PDB entry 8DD9 | X-ray diffraction, 2.04 A resolution | chain A

== Chain A ==
Name: 3C-like proteinase nsp5
From: Severe acute respiratory syndrome coronavirus 2
Notes: EC 3.4.22.69
UniProt: P0DTD1 (R1AB_SARS2); residues 1-306 here correspond to UniProt positions 3264-3569 (UniProt number = residue number + 3263)
Sequence (306 residues; numbered 1 to 306; the number before each row is that of its first residue):
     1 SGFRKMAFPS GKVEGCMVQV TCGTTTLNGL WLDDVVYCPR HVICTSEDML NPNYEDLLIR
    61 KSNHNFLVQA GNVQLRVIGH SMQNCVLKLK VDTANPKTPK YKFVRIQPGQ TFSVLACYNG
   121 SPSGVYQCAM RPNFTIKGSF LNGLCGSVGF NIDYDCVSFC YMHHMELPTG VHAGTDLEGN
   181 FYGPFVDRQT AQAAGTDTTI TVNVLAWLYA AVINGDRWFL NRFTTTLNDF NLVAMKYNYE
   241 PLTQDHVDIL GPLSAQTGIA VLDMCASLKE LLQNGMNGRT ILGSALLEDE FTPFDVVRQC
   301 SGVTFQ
Unresolved in the structure: 305-306
Covalent attachments: compound B1S linked to Cys145
Differences from the reference sequence: engineered mutation Leu144 (Ser3407 in P0DTD1)
Residues lining bound ligands: B1S ((1R,2S)-2-({N-[(benzyloxy)carbonyl]-L-leucyl}amino)-1-hydroxy-3-[(3S)-2-oxopyrrolidin-3-yl]propane-1-sulfonic acid): Ser1, His41, Met49, Tyr54, Phe140, Leu141, Asn142, His163, His164, Met165, Glu166, His172, Asp187, Arg188, Gln189
UniProt features mapped onto this chain:
  - active site: His41 (For 3CL-PRO activity), Cys145 (Nucleophile)
  - site: Gln306 (Cleavage)
  - cross-link (Glycyl lysine isopeptide (Lys-Gly)): Lys5 (interchain with G-Cter in ubiquitin), Lys90 (interchain with G-Cter in ubiquitin)
Reported in the primary citation:
  - conformationally variable residues (loop rearrangement): Phe140 to Gly146
  - binding site for B1S: His41
  - catalytic residues: His41, Cys145 (citing earlier work)
  - catalytic residues: Gly143 (proposed by the authors, not directly observed)
  - mutagenesis - H41M, H41T, H41Y, H163W: abolished catalytic activity
  - mutagenesis - T135I, M165A, M165C, M165I, M165L, M165T, M165V, E166Q, Q192C (7.0-fold), Q192F (3.5-fold), Q192W (8.0-fold): unchanged catalytic activity
  - mutagenesis - M165A, M165C, M165I, M165L, M165V: unchanged binding to nirmatrelvir
  - mutagenesis - S144L, M165T (29.9-fold): decreased binding to nirmatrelvir
  - mutagenesis - M49DEL, T135DEL, N142DEL, S144L (183.3-fold), H164N (4.2-fold), H164DEL, M165DEL, E166A (7.5-fold), E166G (7.4-fold), E166H, E166I, E166K, E166L, E166V, E166Y, E166DEL, H172A (11.3-fold), H172F (9.9-fold), H172Q (3.2-fold), H172Y (13.9-fold), H172DEL, Q189DEL, Q192A (6.2-fold), Q192I (5.6-fold), Q192L (4.3-fold), Q192S (8.9-fold), Q192T (9.2-fold), Q192DEL: decreased catalytic activity
  - mutagenesis - M49I, M49L (1.74-fold), Q189E: increased catalytic activity
  - mutagenesis - E166Q: unchanged growth
  - mutagenesis - H172Q, H172Y: decreased growth

== Summary ==
Compound B1S is covalently linked to Cys145. UniProt lists active-site residues His41 and Cys145. The paper
reports catalytic residues His41, Cys145 and Gly143; M49DEL, T135DEL and N142DEL, among others, reduce
catalytic activity; 46 substitutions were tested in all.
Chain A is 3C-like proteinase nsp5 (Severe acute respiratory syndrome coronavirus 2); the structure, Crystal
Structure of SARS-CoV-2 Main Protease (Mpro) S144L Mutant in Complex with Inhibitor GC376, was determined by
X-ray diffraction, deposited together with 8DCZ, 8DD1, 8DFE, 8DFN and 8DGB.
